PDB entry 5V07 | X-ray diffraction, 2.15 A resolution | chains Z and B of the 3 polymer chains in the assembly

Chain Z:
Molecule: Exonuclease 1
Organism: Homo sapiens
Notes: EC 3.1.-.-
Reference sequence: Q9UQ84 (EXO1_HUMAN); residues 1-352 here = UniProt positions 1-352
Amino-acid sequence (352 residues; row label = number of the first residue in the row):
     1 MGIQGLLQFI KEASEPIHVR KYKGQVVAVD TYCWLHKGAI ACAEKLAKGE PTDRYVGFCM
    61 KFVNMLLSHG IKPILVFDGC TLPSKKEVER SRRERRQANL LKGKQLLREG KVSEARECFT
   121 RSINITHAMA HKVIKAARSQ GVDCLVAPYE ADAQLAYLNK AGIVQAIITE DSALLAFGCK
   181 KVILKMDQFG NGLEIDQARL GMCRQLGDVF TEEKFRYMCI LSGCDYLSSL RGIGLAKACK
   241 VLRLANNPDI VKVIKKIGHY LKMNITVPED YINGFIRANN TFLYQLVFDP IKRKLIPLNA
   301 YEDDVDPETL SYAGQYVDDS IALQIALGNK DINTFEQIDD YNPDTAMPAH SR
Unresolved in the structure: 1, 346-352
Sequence notes: engineered mutation Ala-173 (Asp in Q9UQ84)
Metal / ion sites: Mn2+ site 1 near Cys-80 (its only coordinating residue here); Mn2+ site 2: Asp-152, Asp-171 (shared with DC2(B) of chain B); Mn2+ site 3: Asp-152 (shared with DT1(B), DC2(B) of chain B); Na+: Ser-222, Ser-229, Ile-233 (shared with 1 residue of chain A)
Curated features (UniProtKB/Swiss-Prot):
  - binding site (Mg(2+)): Asp-30, Asp-78, Glu-150, Asp-152, Asp-171, Asp-225, Asp-270
  - natural variant: Glu-109 (E109K: Abrogates exonuclease activity)
  - mutagenesis: Asp-78 (D78A: Abrogates double-stranded DNA exonuclease activity and endonuclease activity against 5'-overhanging flap structures. Also reduces DNA-binding to 5'-overhanging flap structures), Asp-225 (D225A: Abrogates double-stranded DNA exonuclease activity and endonuclease activity against 5'-overhanging flap structures. Also enhances DNA-binding to 5'-overhanging flap structures)
From the paper describing this entry:
  - mutagenesis - Y32A (20-fold), H36A (150-fold): decreased catalytic activity (citing earlier work)
  - catalytic residues: Asp-30, Asp-78, Asp-152, Asp-171 (by similarity / conservation)

Chain B:
Molecule: 10-nt DNA strand
Sequence (10 nucleotides; each row starts with the number of its first residue):
     1 TCGACTAGCG
Metal / ion sites: Mn2+ site 1: DT1, DC2 (shared with Asp-152(Z) of chain Z); Mn2+ site 2 near DT1 (its only coordinating residue here); Mn2+ site 3: DC2 (shared with Asp-152(Z), Asp-171(Z) of chain Z)

Chain Z / chain B interface:
Pairs across the interface (20; chain Z residue first):
  Gly-2(Z) with DG3(B), phosphate contact
  Leu-7(Z) with DA4(B), phosphate contact
  Gln-8(Z) with DA4(B), hydrogen bond to the phosphate
  Tyr-32(Z) with DT1(B), sugar contact
  Cys-33(Z) with DT1(B), base contact
  His-36(Z) with DT1(B), stacking on the base
  Asp-78(Z) with DT1(B), sugar contact
  Lys-85(Z) with DC2(B), salt bridge to the phosphate
  Glu-89(Z) with DT1(B), phosphate contact
  Arg-92(Z) with DT1(B), salt bridge to the phosphate; DC2(B), salt bridge to the phosphate
  Glu-150(Z) with DC2(B), phosphate contact
  Asp-152(Z) with DC2(B), phosphate contact
  Glu-170(Z) with DC2(B), phosphate contact; DG3(B), sugar contact
  Asp-171(Z) with DC2(B), phosphate contact; DG3(B), phosphate contact
  Ser-172(Z) with DG3(B), hydrogen bond to the phosphate
  Lys-185(Z) with DG3(B), hydrogen bond to the phosphate; DA4(B), salt bridge to the phosphate
Also at the interface, not in a pair above, chain Z (19 interface residues in all): Arg-96, Ala-173, Asp-225

Summary:
19 residues of chain Z and 4 residues of chain B are in contact; the contacts include 3 hydrogen bonds, 4 salt
bridges and 1 aromatic stacking contact. Polar contacts include Gln-8(Z)/DA4(B), Ser-172(Z)/DG3(B) and
Lys-185(Z)/DG3(B). The paper reports catalytic residues Asp-30(Z), Asp-78(Z) and Asp-152(Z) among others; Y32A
and H36A of chain Z reduce catalytic activity.
Here chain Z is Exonuclease 1 (Homo sapiens) and chain B is a 10-nt DNA strand. Entry 5V07 (Crystal structure
of human exonuclease 1 Exo1 (D173A) in complex with 5' recessed-end DNA (rV)) was determined by X-ray
diffraction, deposited together with 5UZV, 5V04, 5V05, 5V06, 5V08, 5V09 and 4 further entries.
